Entry 6LJU (X-ray diffraction, 1.50 A resolution); this record covers chain A.

[Chain A]
Molecule: Fatty acid-binding protein, adipocyte
Source organism: Homo sapiens
Reference sequence: P15090 (FABP4_HUMAN); residues 0-131 here correspond to UniProt positions 1-132 (UniProt number = residue number + 1)
Amino-acid sequence (152 residues; each row starts with the number of its first residue; numbers below 1 keep their minus sign (Met-20 is residue -20)):
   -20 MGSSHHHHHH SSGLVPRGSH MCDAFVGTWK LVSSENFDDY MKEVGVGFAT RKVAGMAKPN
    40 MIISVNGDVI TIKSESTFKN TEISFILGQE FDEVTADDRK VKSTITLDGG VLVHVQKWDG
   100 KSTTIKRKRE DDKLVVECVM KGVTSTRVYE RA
Not modelled in the structure: -20 to -5
Sequence notes: expression tag (-20 to -1)
Ligand contacts: EHU (2-[[3-chloranyl-4-(methylamino)-2-phenyl-phenyl]amino]benzoic acid): Phe16, Tyr19, Met20, Val23, Val25, Ala33, Ala36, Pro38, Ser53, Ser55, Phe57, Ala75, Asp76, Arg78, Ile104, Arg106, Val115, Arg126, Tyr128

[In short]
Ligands of chain A: compound EHU.
Chain A is Fatty acid-binding protein, adipocyte (Homo sapiens); the structure, Crystal structure of human
FABP4 in complex with a novel inhibitor, was determined by X-ray diffraction together with 6LJS, 6LJT, 6LJV,
6LJW and 6LJX from the same study.
